Entry 4Q2A (X-ray diffraction, 3.50 A resolution); this record covers chain A.

# Chain A
Molecule: Serine/threonine-protein kinase WNK1
Organism: Rattus norvegicus
Notes: EC 2.7.11.1; fragment: kinase domain
UniProt: Q9JIH7 (WNK1_RAT); residue numbers follow UniProt; this construct covers 194-480
Sequence (287 residues; numbered 194 to 480; the number before each row is that of its first residue):
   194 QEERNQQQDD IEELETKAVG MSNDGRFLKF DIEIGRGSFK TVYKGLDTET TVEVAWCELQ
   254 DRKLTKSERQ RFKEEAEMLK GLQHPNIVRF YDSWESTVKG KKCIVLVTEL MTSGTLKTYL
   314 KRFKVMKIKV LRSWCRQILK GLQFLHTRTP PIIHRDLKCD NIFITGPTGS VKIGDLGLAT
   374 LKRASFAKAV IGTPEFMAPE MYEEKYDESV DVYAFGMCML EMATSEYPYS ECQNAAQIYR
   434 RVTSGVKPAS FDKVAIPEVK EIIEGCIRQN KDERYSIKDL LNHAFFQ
Unresolved in the structure: 194-209
Differences from the reference sequence: engineered mutation A382 (Ser in Q9JIH7)
UniProt features mapped onto this chain:
  - active site: D368 (Proton acceptor)
  - binding site (ATP): S231, T301 to M304, K351
  - binding site (chloride): F283, L299, L369, L371
  - modified residue: S378 (Phosphoserine)
What the authors report for this chain:
  - binding site for bromide ion: F283, L299, L369, G370, L371
  - catalytic residues: K233
  - mutagenesis - L369F (Tm change 2.6 degC): decreased stability in response to NaCl
  - mutagenesis - L369F: unchanged stability
  - mutagenesis - L299F, L369F, L371F: unchanged catalytic activity on MBP

# Summary
UniProt lists active-site residue D368, 6 ATP-binding residues and 4 chloride-binding residues. The paper
reports the catalytic residue K233; L369F reduces stability in response to NaCl; 3 substitutions were tested
in all.
Chain A is Serine/threonine-protein kinase WNK1 (Rattus norvegicus); the structure, WNK1: A chloride sensor
via autophosphorylation, was determined by X-ray diffraction, deposited together with 4PWN.
